Entry 6FKH (electron microscopy, 4.20 A resolution (low resolution: residue-level contacts below are approximate; hydrogen-bond / salt-bridge calls are withheld)); this record covers chains p and b of the 26 polymer chains in the assembly.

Chain p:
Name: ATP synthase subunit b', chloroplastic
From: Spinacia oleracea
UniProt: P31853 (ATPX_SPIOL); residue numbers follow UniProt; this construct covers 1-222
Sequence (222 residues; row label = number of the first residue in the row):
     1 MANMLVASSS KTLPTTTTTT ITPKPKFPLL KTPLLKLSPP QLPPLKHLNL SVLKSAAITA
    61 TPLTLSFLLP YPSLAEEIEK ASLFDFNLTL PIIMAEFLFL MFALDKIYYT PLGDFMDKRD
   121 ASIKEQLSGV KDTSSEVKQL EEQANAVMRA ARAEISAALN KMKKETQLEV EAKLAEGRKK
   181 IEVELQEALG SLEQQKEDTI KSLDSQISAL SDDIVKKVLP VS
Not modelled in the structure: 1-77, 221-222

Chain b:
Name: ATP synthase subunit b, chloroplastic
From: Spinacia oleracea
UniProt: P06453 (ATPF_SPIOL); numbering as in UniProt (aligned over 1-184)
Sequence (184 residues; row label = number of the first residue in the row):
     1 MKNVTDSFVF LGHWPSAGSF GFNTDILATN LINLSVVLGV LIFFGKGVLS DLLDNRKQRI
    61 LNTIRNSEEL RGKAIEQLEK ARARLKKVEM DADQFRVNGY SEIEREKMNL INSTYKTLEQ
   121 FENYKNETIQ FEQQKAINQV RQRVFQQALQ GALGTLNSCL NNELHLRTIN ANIGMFGAMN
   181 EITD
Not modelled in the structure: 1-21, 183-184

Interface between chain p and chain b:
Pairs across the interface - 160 pairs, chain p then chain b:
  Asp-120(p) with Arg-56(b); Ile-60(b)
  Ile-123(p) with Ile-60(b); Thr-63(b); Ile-64(b)
  Gln-126(p) with Ile-64(b); Ser-67(b); Glu-68(b)
  Leu-127(p) with Thr-63(b); Ile-64(b); Ser-67(b); Glu-68(b)
  Ser-128(p) with Ser-67(b)
  Gly-129(p) with Ser-67(b); Arg-71(b)
  Val-130(p) with Ile-64(b); Arg-65(b); Asn-66(b); Ser-67(b); Glu-68(b); Glu-69(b); Leu-70(b); Arg-71(b)
  Lys-131(p) with Ser-67(b); Glu-68(b); Leu-70(b); Arg-71(b)
  Asp-132(p) with Ser-67(b); Arg-71(b)
  Thr-133(p) with Ser-67(b); Glu-68(b); Leu-70(b); Arg-71(b); Gly-72(b); Ala-74(b); Ile-75(b)
  Ser-134(p) with Ser-67(b); Glu-69(b); Leu-70(b); Arg-71(b); Gly-72(b); Ala-74(b); Ile-75(b)
  Ser-135(p) with Leu-70(b); Ala-74(b)
  Glu-136(p) with Ala-74(b); Ile-75(b); Leu-78(b)
  Val-137(p) with Arg-71(b); Gly-72(b); Lys-73(b); Ala-74(b); Ile-75(b); Glu-76(b); Gln-77(b); Leu-78(b); Glu-79(b)
  Lys-138(p) with Ala-74(b); Ile-75(b); Gln-77(b); Leu-78(b)
  Gln-139(p) with Leu-78(b)
  Leu-140(p) with Ile-75(b); Gln-77(b); Leu-78(b); Glu-79(b); Lys-80(b); Ala-81(b); Arg-82(b)
  Glu-141(p) with Glu-76(b); Gln-77(b); Leu-78(b); Glu-79(b); Lys-80(b); Ala-81(b); Arg-82(b)
  Glu-142(p) with Ala-81(b)
  Gln-143(p) with Ala-81(b); Arg-82(b); Leu-85(b)
  Ala-144(p) with Glu-79(b); Lys-80(b); Ala-81(b); Arg-82(b); Ala-83(b); Arg-84(b); Leu-85(b)
  Asn-145(p) with Ala-81(b); Arg-82(b); Arg-84(b); Leu-85(b)
  Ala-146(p) with Leu-85(b)
  Val-147(p) with Ala-81(b); Arg-82(b); Arg-84(b); Leu-85(b); Lys-86(b); Val-88(b); Glu-89(b)
  Met-148(p) with Arg-84(b); Leu-85(b); Val-88(b); Glu-89(b)
  Arg-149(p) with Val-88(b)
  Ala-151(p) with Val-88(b); Glu-89(b); Met-90(b); Ala-92(b)
  Arg-152(p) with Val-88(b); Ala-92(b); Phe-95(b)
  Ile-155(p) with Asp-91(b); Ala-92(b); Asp-93(b); Gln-94(b); Phe-95(b); Arg-96(b)
  Ser-156(p) with Phe-95(b)
  Ala-158(p) with Arg-96(b)
  Leu-159(p) with Phe-95(b); Gly-99(b); Ile-103(b)
  Met-162(p) with Tyr-100(b); Ile-103(b)
  Lys-163(p) with Ile-103(b); Glu-106(b)
  Lys-164(p) with Ile-103(b)
  Thr-166(p) with Ile-103(b); Glu-104(b); Lys-107(b)
  Glu-169(p) with Lys-107(b)
  Val-170(p) with Lys-107(b); Ile-111(b)
  Glu-171(p) with Leu-110(b)
  Leu-174(p) with Leu-110(b); Ile-111(b); Thr-114(b)
  Gly-177(p) with Leu-118(b)
  Ile-181(p) with Leu-118(b)
  Glu-182(p) with Leu-118(b)
  Glu-184(p) with Glu-122(b)
  Leu-185(p) with Phe-121(b); Glu-122(b); Lys-125(b)
  Ala-188(p) with Glu-122(b)
  Leu-189(p) with Lys-125(b); Thr-128(b)
  Leu-192(p) with Ile-129(b)
  Lys-196(p) with Glu-132(b)
  Ile-207(p) with Val-140(b); Val-144(b)
  Leu-210(p) with Val-140(b); Arg-141(b); Val-144(b)
  Ser-211(p) with Val-144(b); Gln-147(b); Ala-148(b)
  Ile-214(p) with Phe-145(b); Ala-148(b)
  Val-218(p) with Phe-145(b)
Other interface residues (no listed pair), chain p (65 interface residues in all): Arg-119, Ser-122, Lys-124, Ala-150, Ala-153, Glu-165, Arg-178, Gln-206, Ser-208, Asp-212, Val-215
Other interface residues (no listed pair), chain b (66 interface residues in all): Leu-61, Lys-87, Val-97, Met-108, Tyr-115, Glu-119, Arg-143, Gln-146, Leu-149

In short:
Chain p and chain b form an interface of 65 and 66 residues respectively.
Chain p is ATP synthase subunit b', chloroplastic and chain b is ATP synthase subunit b, chloroplastic, both
from Spinacia oleracea; the structure, Chloroplast F1Fo conformation 2, was determined by electron microscopy
together with 6FKF and 6FKI from the same study.
